PDB entry 7CVQ | X-ray diffraction, 3.30 A resolution | chains A and D of the 4 polymer chains in the assembly

[Chain A]
Name: Chimera of Nuclear transcription factor Y subunit C-3 and Zinc finger protein CONSTANS
From: Arabidopsis thaliana
Reference sequence: chimeric construct of Q9ZVL3, Q39057: residues 55-148 from Q9ZVL3 (NFYC3_ARATH) positions 55-148 (same numbers); residues 290-357 from Q39057 positions 290-357 (same numbers)
Chain sequence (174 residues; row label = number of the first residue in the row; note: 129 numbers in that range are skipped by the numbering (no residue carries them; nothing is unmodelled there)):
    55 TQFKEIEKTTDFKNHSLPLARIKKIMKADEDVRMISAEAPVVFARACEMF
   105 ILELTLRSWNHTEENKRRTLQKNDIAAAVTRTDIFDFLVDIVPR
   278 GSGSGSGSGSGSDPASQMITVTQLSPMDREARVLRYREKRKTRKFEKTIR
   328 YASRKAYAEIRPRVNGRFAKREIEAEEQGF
Disordered / not traced: 55-65, 278-303, 346-357
Sequence notes: linker (278-289)

[Chain D]
Molecule: FT CORE1 DNA forward strand
Sequence (25 nucleotides; row label = number of the first residue in the row):
     1 CGACAATGTGTGATGTACGTAGAAT

[Interface between chain A and chain D]
Residue-residue contacts (29; chain A residue first):
  Lys77(A) with DG10(D), salt bridge to the phosphate
  Lys81(A) with DT11(D), salt bridge to the phosphate
  Arg87(A) with DG10(D), sugar contact
  Met88(A) with DT9(D), phosphate contact; DG10(D), phosphate contact
  Ile89(A) with DT9(D), sugar contact; DG10(D), hydrogen bond to the phosphate
  Ser90(A) with DT9(D), hydrogen bond to the phosphate
  Ala91(A) with DT9(D), phosphate contact
  Lys324(A) with DG12(D), salt bridge to the phosphate
  Ile326(A) with DT11(D), phosphate contact; DG12(D), phosphate contact
  Arg327(A) with DT11(D), hydrogen bond to the phosphate
  Tyr328(A) with DG10(D), sugar contact; DT11(D), hydrogen bond to the phosphate
  Arg331(A) with DT9(D), hydrogen bond to the base; DG10(D), sugar contact; DT11(D), sugar contact
  Lys332(A) with DT11(D), phosphate contact; DG12(D), phosphate contact
  Ala335(A) with DT11(D), base contact
  Arg340(A) with DG12(D), base contact; DA13(D), hydrogen bond to the sugar
  Asn342(A) with DT14(D), sugar contact
  Gly343(A) with DG12(D), hydrogen bond to the base; DA13(D), base contact; DT14(D), sugar contact
  Phe345(A) with DT11(D), base contact; DG12(D), base contact
Also at the interface, not in a pair above, chain A (23 interface residues in all): Asn68, Ser70, Thr325, Arg338, Arg344
Also at the interface, not in a pair above, chain D (9 interface residues in all): DG8, DC18, DG19

[Summary]
Chain A and chain D form an interface of 23 and 9 residues respectively; the contacts include 7 hydrogen bonds
and 3 salt bridges. Among the polar pairs are Arg331(A)-DT9(D), Gly343(A)-DG12(D) and Arg340(A)-DA13(D).
Chain A is Chimera of Nuclear transcription factor Y subunit C-3 and Zinc finger protein CONSTANS (Arabidopsis
thaliana) and chain D is FT CORE1 DNA forward strand; the structure, crystal structure of Arabidopsis CO CCT
domain in complex with NF-YB2/YC3 and FT CORE1 DNA, was determined by X-ray diffraction (same publication as
7CVO).
